Entry 4HIP (X-ray diffraction, 1.90 A resolution); this record covers chain A.

# Chain A
Molecule: Azurin
Organism: Pseudomonas aeruginosa
UniProtKB: P00282 (AZUR_PSEAE); residues 1-128 here correspond to UniProt positions 21-148 (UniProt number = residue number + 20)
Chain sequence (128 residues; numbered 1 to 128; the number before each row is that of its first residue):
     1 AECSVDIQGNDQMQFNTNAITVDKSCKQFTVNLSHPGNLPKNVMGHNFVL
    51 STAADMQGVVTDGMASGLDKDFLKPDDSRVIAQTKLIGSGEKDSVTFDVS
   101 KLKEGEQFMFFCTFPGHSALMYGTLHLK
Sequence notes: engineered mutation Phe48 (Trp68 in P00282), Phe72 (Tyr92 in P00282), Gln83 (His103 in P00282), Phe108 (Tyr128 in P00282), Tyr122 (Lys142 in P00282), His126 (Thr146 in P00282)
Modified residues: Tyr122 (meta-nitro-tyrosine; NIY)
UniProt features mapped onto this chain:
  - binding site (Cu cation): His46, Cys112, His117, Met121
Disulfides: Cys3-Cys26
Bound ions: Cu ion: His46, Cys112, His117
Reported in the primary citation:
  - Cu ion coordination: Cys112, Met121

# Overview
The Cu ion site is built by His46, Cys112 and His117. From UniProt: 4 Cu cation-binding residues. The paper
reports Cu ion coordination by Cys112 and Met121.
Chain A is Azurin (Pseudomonas aeruginosa); the structure, Crystal structure of the Pseudomonas aeruginosa
azurin, H126NO YOH109, was determined by X-ray diffraction (same publication as 4HHG and 4HHW).
